PDB entry 1UPF | X-ray diffraction, 2.30 A resolution | chains D and A of the 4 polymer chains in the assembly

== Chain D (and A) ==
Protein: Uracil phosphoribosyltransferase
From: Toxoplasma gondii
Notes: EC 2.4.2.9; chain A of this document is another copy of the same molecule, construct and numbering; everything in this record applies to it too
UniProtKB: Q26998 (UPP_TOXGO); residues 21-244 here = UniProt positions 21-244
Chain sequence (224 residues; row label = number of the first residue in the row):
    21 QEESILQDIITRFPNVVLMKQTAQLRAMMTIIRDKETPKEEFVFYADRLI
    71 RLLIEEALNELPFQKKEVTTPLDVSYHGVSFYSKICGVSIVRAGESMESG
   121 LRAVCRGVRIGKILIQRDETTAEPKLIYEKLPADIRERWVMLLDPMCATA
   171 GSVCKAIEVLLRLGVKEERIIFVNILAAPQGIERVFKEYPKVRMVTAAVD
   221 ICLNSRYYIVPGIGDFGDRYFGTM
Sequence notes: conflict Q84 (Glu in Q26998), E157 (Asp in Q26998); engineered mutation V128 (Cys in Q26998)
Residues lining bound ligands: 5-fluorouracil (URF): M166, A168, L223, Y227, Y228, I229, G234, D235, F236
Curated features (UniProtKB/Swiss-Prot):
  - binding site (GTP): K59, R68, Y102 to I105, R129, R158
  - binding site (5-phospho-alpha-D-ribose 1-diphosphate): R112, R137, D164 to S172, D235
  - binding site (uracil): I229, G234 to F236
  - mutagenesis: K59 (K59A: GTP-induced enzymatic activation is reduced 4-fold), R68 (R68A: GTP-induced enzymatic activation is reduced 2-fold), K150 (K150A: GTP-induced enzymatic activation is reduced 4-fold), D235 (D235A/N: No enzymatic activity)

== Chain D / chain A interface ==
Residue-residue contacts - 91 pairs, chain D then chain A:
  K40(D) with E76(A), salt bridge
  T42(D) with N79(A)
  A43(D) with N79(A); F83(A), hydrophobic; V99(A); F101(A)
  Q44(D) with L78(A), hydrogen bond (side chain-backbone); N79(A); F101(A)
  R46(D) with Y96(A); H97(A); V99(A)
  A47(D) with V99(A); F101(A), hydrophobic
  T50(D) with Y96(A); G98(A); V99(A)
  R53(D) with T90(A); P91(A); Y96(A)
  D54(D) with V88(A); T89(A)
  K55(D) with T89(A), hydrogen bond (backbone-backbone); T90(A); P91(A); D93(A), salt bridge
  E61(D) with R126(A), salt bridge
  F64(D) with A123(A); V124(A); R126(A)
  Y65(D) with R126(A)
  R68(D) with E75(A), salt bridge; V124(A)
  R71(D) with R71(A)
  L72(D) with E75(A)
  E75(D) with M48(A); R68(A), salt bridge; L72(A)
  L78(D) with Q44(A), hydrogen bond (backbone-side chain); R68(A)
  N79(D) with T42(A); A43(A); Q44(A)
  F83(D) with A43(A), hydrophobic
  V88(D) with D54(A)
  T89(D) with D54(A); K55(A), hydrogen bond (backbone-backbone)
  T90(D) with R53(A); K55(A); P231(A), hydrogen bond (side chain-backbone); G232(A), hydrogen bond (side chain-backbone)
  P91(D) with R53(A); K55(A); I233(A); G234(A); R239(A)
  L92(D) with N224(A); Y228(A), hydrophobic; I229(A); V230(A), hydrophobic; P231(A); G234(A)
  V94(D) with P231(A), hydrophobic
  Y96(D) with R46(A), hydrogen bond; T50(A); R53(A)
  H97(D) with R46(A), hydrogen bond (backbone-side chain)
  G98(D) with T50(A)
  V99(D) with A43(A); A47(A); T50(A), hydrogen bond (backbone-side chain)
  F101(D) with A43(A); Q44(A); A47(A), hydrophobic
  A123(D) with F64(A)
  V124(D) with F64(A); R68(A)
  R126(D) with E61(A), salt bridge; F64(A); Y65(A)
  N224(D) with L92(A)
  Y228(D) with L92(A), hydrophobic
  I229(D) with L92(A)
  P231(D) with T90(A), hydrogen bond (backbone-side chain); L92(A); V94(A), hydrophobic
  G232(D) with T90(A)
  I233(D) with P91(A)
  G234(D) with P91(A); L92(A)
  R239(D) with P91(A)
Also at the interface, not in a pair above, chain D (47 interface residues in all): M49, K86, D93, S95, V230
Also at the interface, not in a pair above, chain A (49 interface residues in all): K40, M49, E60, S95

== Summary ==
The interface between chain D and chain A involves 47 residues on one side and 49 on the other, with 10
hydrogen bonds and 6 salt bridges. Polar pairs include K40(D)-E76(A), K55(D)-D93(A) and E61(D)-R126(A).
Ligands of chain D: 5-fluorouracil.
Chain D and chain A are both Uracil phosphoribosyltransferase (Toxoplasma gondii); the structure, Structure of
the uracil phosphoribosyltransferase, mutant C128V bound to the drug 5-fluorouracil, was determined by X-ray
diffraction, deposited together with 1BD3, 1BD4 and 1UPU.
